Entry 8ETI (electron microscopy, 3.70 A resolution); this record covers chains 1 and C of the 45 polymer chains in the assembly.

# Chain 1
Molecule: 3497-nt RNA strand
Organism: Schizosaccharomyces pombe
Sequence (3497 nucleotides; each row starts with the number of its first residue; note: 1 number in that range is skipped by the numbering (no residue carries it; nothing is unmodelled there)):
     1 AUUUGACCUCAAAUCAGGUAGGACUACGCGCUGAACUUAAGCAUAUCAAU
    51 AAGCGCAGGAAAAGAAAAUAACCAUGAUUCCCUCAGUAACGGCGAGUGAA
   101 GCGGGAAAAGCUCAAAUUUGAAAUCUGGCAACAUUUCUUUUGUUGUCCGA
   151 GUUGUAAUUUCAAGAAGCUGCUUUGAGUGUAGACGAUCGGUCUAAGUUCC
   201 UUGGAACAGGACGUCAGAGAGGGUGAGAACCCCGUCUUUGGUCGAUUGGA
   251 UAUGCCAUAUAAAGCGCUUUCGAAGAGUCGAGUUGUUUGGGAAUGCAGCU
   301 CUAAAUGGGUGGUAAAUUUCAUCUAAAGCUAAAUAUUGGCGAGAGACCGA
   351 UAGCGAACAAGUAGAGUGAUCGAAAGAUGAAAAGAACUUUGAAAAGAGAG
   401 UUAAAUAGUACGUGAAAUUGCUGAAAGGGAAGCAUUGGAAAUCAGUCUUA
   451 CCUGGGUGAGAUCAGUAGUCUCUUCGCGAGACUAUGCACUCUGAACCUG
   501 GGU
  503A U
   504 AGGUCAGCAUCAGUUUUCGGGGGCGGAAAAAGAAUAAGGGAAGGUGGCUU
   554 UCCGGGUUCUGCCUGGGGAGUGUUUAUAGCCCUUGUUGUAAUACGUCCAC
   604 UGGGGACUGAGGACUGCGGCUUCGUGCCAAGGAUGCUGACAUAAUGGUUU
   654 UCAAUGGCCCGUCUUGAAACACGGACCAAGGAGUCUAGCAUCUAUGCGAG
   704 UGUUUGGGUGAUGAAAACCCAUCCGCGAAAUGAAAGUGAAUGCAGGUGGG
   754 AACGCCCUUGUGGCGUGCACCAUCGACCGACCCGGAAGUUUGUCAAUGGA
   804 AGGGUUUGAGUAAGAGCAUAGCUGUUGGGACCCGAAAGAUGGUGAACUAU
   854 GCCUGAAUAGGGUGAAGCCAGAGGAAACUCUGGUGGAGGCUCGUAGAGAU
   904 UCUGACGUGCAAAUCGAUCUUCAAAUUUGGGUAUAGGGGCGAAAGACUAA
   954 UCGAACCAUCUAGUAGCUGGUUCCUGCCGAAGUUUCCCUCAGGAUAGCAG
  1004 AAACUCAGAUCAGUUUUAUGAGGUAAAGCGAAUGAUUAGAGGUCUUGGGG
  1054 AAGGAAUUUCCUCAACCUAUUCUCAAACUUUAAAUAUGUAAGACGCCCUU
  1104 GUCGCUUAAUUGGACGUGGGCCAUCGAAUGAGAGUUUCUAGUGGGCCAUU
  1154 UUUGGUAAGCAGAACUGGCGAUGCGGGAUGAACCGAACGUGAGGUUAAGG
  1204 UGCCGGAAUGUACGCUCAUCAGACACCAGAAAAGGUGUUAGUUCAUCUAG
  1254 ACAGCAGGACGGUGGCCAUGGAAGUCGGAAUCCGCUAAGGAGUGUGUAAC
  1304 AACUCACCUGCCGAAUGAACUAGCCCUGAAAAUGGAUGGCGCUUAAGCGU
  1354 ACUACCCAUACCUCACCGUCUGGGUUAGCUUUGAGAAGCUCAGACGAGUA
  1404 GGCAGGCGUGGAGGUUUGUGACGAAGCCUUGGGCGUGAGCCUGGGUCGAA
  1454 CAGCCUCUAGUGCAGAUCUUGGUGGAAGUAGCAAAUAUUCAAAUGAGAAC
  1504 UUUGAAGACUGAAGUGGGGAAAGGUUCCAUGUGAACAGCAGUUGGACAUG
  1554 GGUUAGUCGAUCCUAAGAGAUAGGGAAGCUCCGUAUGAAAGUUGCACGAU
  1604 UUUUCGUGCCUCCUAUCGAAAGGGAAUCCGGUUAAUAUUCCGGAACCAGA
  1654 AGGUGGAAUCAACACGGCAACGUAAAUGAAGUUGGAGACGUCGGCGGGAG
  1704 CCCUGGGAAGAGUUCUCUUUUCUUUUUAACAAACCAUUGAACUACCCUGA
  1754 AAUCGGUUUAUCCGGAGCUAGGGUAUGGUGUUUGGAAGAGUUCAGCGCCU
  1804 CAUGCUGAAUCCGGUGCGCUCUCGACGGCCCUUGAAAAUCCAACGGAAGA
  1854 AUGGACCUUCGGGUCCUUGUUUUCACAUCUGGUCGUACUCAUAACCGCAG
  1904 CAGGUCUCCAAGGUGAACAGCCUCUAGUUGAUAGAACAAUGUAGAUAAGG
  1954 GAAGUCGGCAAAAUGGAUCCGUAACUUCGGGAUAAGGAUUGGCUCUAAGG
  2004 GUUGGGUACGUUGGGCCUUGGAACCUGAACGGUUGCUGGACUGAGCGUGG
  2054 ACCGAUGUCUUUUCUCGCCUUUCGGGGUGAGAAGGGAUGUUGGACCUGCU
  2104 UGGACCUUGGCGGCCGGGAAGUCCUUGGUCGGGCUUUUCUCCUUCUCGGG
  2154 GAUUAUGCUCUUACUGGCGUACGUUUAACAACCAACUUAGAACUGGUACG
  2204 GACAAGGGGAAUCUGACUGUCUAAUUAAAACAUAGCAUUGCGAUGGCCAG
  2254 AAAGUGGUGUUGACGCAAUGUGAUUUCUGCCCAGUGCUCUGAAUGUCAAA
  2304 GUGAAGAAAUUCAACCAAGCGCGGGUAAACGGCGGGAGUAACUAUGACUC
  2354 UCUUAAGGUAGCCAAAUGCCUCGUCAUCUAACUAGUGACGCGCAUGAAUG
  2404 GAUUAACGAGAUUCCCACUGUCCCUAUCUACUAUCUAGCGAAACCACAGC
  2454 CUGGGGAACGGGCCAGGCAAAAUCAGCGGGGAAAGAAGACCCUGUUGAGC
  2504 UUGACUCUAGUUUGACAUUGUGAAGAGACAUAGAGGGUGUAGGAUAAGUG
  2554 GGAGUAUGUUUCGGCAUACGCCGGUGAAAUACCACUACCUUUAUCGUUUC
  2604 UUUACUUAAUCAAUGAAGCGGAAUUGGGAUUUAUUUCCCAUAUUCUAGCG
  2654 UUAAAGUUUCUUCGCGAACUGAUCCGCGUUGAUGACAUUGUCAGGUGGGG
  2704 AGUUUGGCUGGGGCGGCACAUCUGUUAAAAGAUAACGCAGGUGUCCUAAG
  2754 GGGGACUCAUCGAGAACAGAAAUCUCGAGUAGAAUAAAAGGGUAAAAGUC
  2804 CCCUUGAUUUUGAUUUUCAGUGUGAAUACAAACCAUGAAAGUGUGGCCUA
  2854 UCGAUCCUUUGUUCCCUCGAAAUUUGAGGACAGAGGUGCCAGAAAAGUUA
  2904 CCACAGGGAUAACUGGCUUGUGGCAGUCAAGCGUUCAUAGCGACGUUGCU
  2954 UUUUGAUUCUUCGAUGUCGGCUCUUCCUAUCAUACCGAAGCAGAAUUCGG
  3004 UAAGCGUUGGAUUGUUCACCCACUAAUAGGGAACGUGAGCUGGGUUUAGA
  3054 CCGUCGUGAGACAGGUUAGUUUUACCCUACUGAUGAAGUGUCGUCGCAAU
  3104 GGUAAUUCAACUUAGUACGAGAGGAACCGUUGAUUCAGAUCAUUGGUAUU
  3154 UGCGGCUGCCUGACAAGGCAAUGCCGCGGAGCUAUCAUCUGCCGGAUAAC
  3204 GGCUGAACGCCUCUAAGCCAGAAUCCGUGCCAGAAAGCGACGAUUUUUUG
  3254 GUCCGCAUGAUUUAUAUGUAUAAAAAUAGAGGUAGGACUUGUUCCUACUC
  3304 UCCUGUAUCGUAGAAGAUGGGCGAUGGUUGAUGAAACGGAAGUGUUUUAU
  3354 UGACUUGUCCAUGAAAUUCCAUUGAAAUCUUGUGCGGAAUCGAAUCCAUU
  3404 GCAUACGACUUUAAUGUGGAACGGGGUAUUGUAAGCAGUAGAGUAGCCUU
  3454 GUUGUUACGAUCUGCUGAGAUUAAGCCUUUGUUCCCAAGAUUUG
Not modelled in the structure: 1-2, 35-49, 91-95, 286-295, 313-318, 474-476, 493, 503A, 552-573, 668-670, 732-746, 780-814, 849-957, 991-994, 1026-1087, 1095-1129, 1227-1230, 1486-2439, 2459-2462, 2481-2924, 2936-2942, 2954-2976, 3011-3031, 3036-3081, 3160-3175, 3247-3268, 3290-3297, 3376-3393, 3442-3464
Construct notes: conflict G501 (U9042 in 157310483), U503 (G9040 in 157310483), U2930 (C6612 in 157310483)

# Chain C
Molecule: 60S ribosomal protein L4-B
Organism: Schizosaccharomyces pombe
UniProt: Q9P784 (RL4B_SCHPO); residues 1-363 here = UniProt positions 1-363
Chain sequence (363 residues; numbered 1 to 363; the number before each row is that of its first residue):
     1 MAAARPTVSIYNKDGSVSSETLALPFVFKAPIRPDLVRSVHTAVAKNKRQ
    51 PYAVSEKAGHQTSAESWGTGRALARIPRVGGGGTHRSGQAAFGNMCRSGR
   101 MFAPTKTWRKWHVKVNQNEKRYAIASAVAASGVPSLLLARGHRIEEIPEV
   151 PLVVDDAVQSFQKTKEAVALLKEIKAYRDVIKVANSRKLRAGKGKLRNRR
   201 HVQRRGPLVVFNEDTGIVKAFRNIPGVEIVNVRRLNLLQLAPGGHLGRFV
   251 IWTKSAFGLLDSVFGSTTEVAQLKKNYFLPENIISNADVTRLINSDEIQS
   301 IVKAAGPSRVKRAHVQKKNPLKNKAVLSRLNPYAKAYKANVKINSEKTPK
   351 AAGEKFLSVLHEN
Not modelled in the structure: 58-92

# How chain 1 and chain C interact
Contacting residue pairs (245):
  A216(1) with Lys-163(C), salt bridge to the phosphate; Thr-164(C), base contact; Lys-165(C), phosphate contact; Val-168(C), base contact; Asn-223(C), base contact
  G217(1) with Gln-162(C), sugar contact; Lys-163(C), salt bridge to the phosphate; Thr-164(C), hydrogen bond to the phosphate; Lys-219(C), hydrogen bond to the base; Arg-222(C), base contact
  A218(1) with Arg-222(C), salt bridge to the phosphate; Asn-223(C), phosphate contact
  G219(1) with Asn-223(C), hydrogen bond to the base; Pro-225(C), sugar contact
  G221(1) with His-201(C), salt bridge to the phosphate
  G222(1) with Arg-200(C), salt bridge to the phosphate
  C236(1) with Arg-222(C), sugar contact
  U337(1) with Glu-56(C), base contact
  A344(1) with Gln-50(C), hydrogen bond to the sugar
  G345(1) with Gln-50(C), sugar contact; Asn-198(C), hydrogen bond to the phosphate
  A346(1) with Ala-45(C), hydrogen bond to the base; Lys-46(C), base contact; Lys-48(C), phosphate contact; Arg-49(C), base contact; Gln-50(C), hydrogen bond to the phosphate; Arg-199(C), sugar contact
  C347(1) with Tyr-52(C), sugar contact; Arg-197(C), salt bridge to the phosphate; Arg-199(C), salt bridge to the phosphate
  C348(1) with Arg-197(C), salt bridge to the phosphate
  G349(1) with Lys-193(C), salt bridge to the phosphate; Leu-196(C), base contact; Arg-197(C), hydrogen bond to the base
  U351(1) with Arg-97(C), hydrogen bond to the sugar
  A352(1) with Arg-97(C), salt bridge to the phosphate; Ser-98(C), hydrogen bond to the phosphate
  G353(1) with Met-101(C), phosphate contact
  C354(1) with Val-54(C), phosphate contact; Ser-55(C), hydrogen bond to the phosphate; Lys-57(C), sugar contact
  A374(1) with Arg-97(C), salt bridge to the phosphate
  A515(1) with Gln-316(C), hydrogen bond to the sugar; Lys-318(C), sugar contact; Asn-323(C), phosphate contact
  G516(1) with Gln-316(C), sugar contact; Lys-317(C), phosphate contact; Lys-318(C), sugar contact; Lys-322(C), salt bridge to the phosphate; Asn-323(C), hydrogen bond to the phosphate
  U517(1) with Asn-319(C), phosphate contact
  U518(1) with Lys-322(C), base contact
  G525(1) with Asn-340(C), hydrogen bond to the base; Lys-342(C), hydrogen bond to the phosphate
  G526(1) with Asn-340(C), sugar contact; Val-341(C), hydrogen bond to the sugar; Lys-342(C), salt bridge to the phosphate
  C527(1) with Lys-342(C), phosphate contact; Ile-343(C), hydrogen bond to the phosphate; Asn-344(C), hydrogen bond to the phosphate
  G528(1) with Asn-344(C), hydrogen bond to the phosphate
  A530(1) with Phe-356(C), sugar contact; Leu-357(C), base contact; Leu-360(C), base contact; His-361(C), hydrogen bond to the base
  A531(1) with Thr-348(C), base contact; Pro-349(C), base contact; Lys-350(C), sugar contact; Ala-351(C), hydrogen bond to the base; Ala-352(C), phosphate contact
  A532(1) with Lys-350(C), salt bridge to the phosphate
  A533(1) with Lys-350(C), salt bridge to the phosphate
  U592(1) with Glu-346(C), hydrogen bond to the sugar; Lys-347(C), hydrogen bond to the base; Thr-348(C), sugar contact
  A593(1) with Glu-346(C), sugar contact; Thr-348(C), hydrogen bond to the phosphate
  C601(1) with Ala-339(C), sugar contact; Asn-340(C), hydrogen bond to the base
  A602(1) with Lys-324(C), sugar contact; Leu-327(C), sugar contact; Asn-331(C), base contact; Ala-334(C), hydrogen bond to the sugar; Tyr-337(C), stacking on the base
  C603(1) with Tyr-337(C), phosphate contact
  A613(1) with Gln-316(C), base contact
  G614(1) with Arg-312(C), hydrogen bond to the sugar
  U618(1) with Lys-311(C), base contact
  G619(1) with Lys-311(C), hydrogen bond to the sugar
  C620(1) with Arg-329(C), hydrogen bond to the base
  G621(1) with Ser-328(C), sugar contact; Arg-329(C), sugar contact
  G622(1) with Ser-328(C), sugar contact
  A633(1) with Lys-318(C), salt bridge to the phosphate; Asn-323(C), hydrogen bond to the phosphate; Ala-325(C), sugar contact; Arg-329(C), hydrogen bond to the phosphate
  G634(1) with Lys-311(C), hydrogen bond to the base; Arg-312(C), base contact; Ala-313(C), base contact; His-314(C), sugar contact; Val-315(C), hydrogen bond to the sugar; Lys-318(C), salt bridge to the phosphate; Arg-329(C), salt bridge to the phosphate
  G635(1) with Arg-312(C), hydrogen bond to the base; Val-315(C), sugar contact; Gln-316(C), sugar contact
  G683(1) with Met-95(C), hydrogen bond to the base
  G684(1) with Asn-94(C), hydrogen bond to the sugar; Met-95(C), sugar contact
  A685(1) with Phe-102(C), phosphate contact
  G686(1) with Phe-102(C), sugar contact
  U687(1) with Ala-103(C), base contact
  C688(1) with Arg-109(C), phosphate contact
  U689(1) with Trp-108(C), sugar contact; Arg-109(C), sugar contact; Lys-110(C), hydrogen bond to the phosphate
  U698(1) with Arg-33(C), hydrogen bond to the phosphate; Leu-36(C), sugar contact; Glu-119(C), hydrogen bond to the sugar
  G699(1) with Arg-33(C), salt bridge to the phosphate; Asn-118(C), sugar contact; Glu-119(C), sugar contact; Tyr-122(C), sugar contact
  U706(1) with Asn-116(C), phosphate contact; Gln-117(C), hydrogen bond to the phosphate; Lys-120(C), hydrogen bond to the base
  U707(1) with Lys-114(C), base contact
  U712(1) with Arg-234(C), sugar contact
  G713(1) with Arg-234(C), sugar contact
  A714(1) with Arg-222(C), sugar contact
  U715(1) with Val-218(C), base contact; Arg-222(C), sugar contact; Ile-229(C), hydrogen bond to the base
  G716(1) with Lys-48(C), sugar contact
  A718(1) with Lys-48(C), salt bridge to the phosphate; Gln-50(C), hydrogen bond to the base
  A719(1) with Asn-47(C), sugar contact; Lys-48(C), sugar contact; Leu-238(C), sugar contact
  A720(1) with Val-44(C), phosphate contact; Asn-47(C), hydrogen bond to the phosphate; Arg-234(C), sugar contact; Leu-235(C), hydrogen bond to the sugar; Asn-236(C), sugar contact
  C721(1) with Lys-120(C), salt bridge to the phosphate; Ile-124(C), phosphate contact; Arg-233(C), sugar contact; Leu-235(C), sugar contact
  C722(1) with Gln-117(C), hydrogen bond to the phosphate; Arg-121(C), salt bridge to the phosphate; Lys-274(C), phosphate contact
  C723(1) with Gln-117(C), phosphate contact; Arg-121(C), salt bridge to the phosphate; Lys-274(C), phosphate contact; Lys-275(C), hydrogen bond to the phosphate
  A724(1) with Lys-275(C), salt bridge to the phosphate
  A821(1) with Asn-116(C), hydrogen bond to the sugar
  U822(1) with Lys-114(C), hydrogen bond to the sugar; Asn-116(C), sugar contact
  A823(1) with Val-113(C), sugar contact
  G832(1) with Ala-103(C), base contact; Pro-104(C), base contact; Lys-106(C), base contact
  C834(1) with Phe-102(C), sugar contact
  C835(1) with Asn-94(C), phosphate contact; Phe-102(C), sugar contact
  C836(1) with Gly-93(C), phosphate contact
  A965(1) with Arg-100(C), base contact; Pro-104(C), base contact
  G1377(1) with Pro-307(C), hydrogen bond to the sugar
  U1378(1) with Gly-306(C), hydrogen bond to the phosphate; Pro-307(C), sugar contact
  U1379(1) with Ile-293(C), base contact; Asn-294(C), hydrogen bond to the sugar
  A1380(1) with Asn-294(C), base contact; Ser-295(C), base contact; Asp-296(C), base contact; Gln-299(C), sugar contact
  G1381(1) with Thr-290(C), base contact; Asn-294(C), hydrogen bond to the phosphate
  U1384(1) with Arg-309(C), hydrogen bond to the phosphate
  U1385(1) with Arg-309(C), salt bridge to the phosphate
  G1386(1) with Arg-309(C), hydrogen bond to the sugar
  U1393(1) with Arg-309(C), sugar contact; Val-310(C), hydrogen bond to the sugar
  C1394(1) with Val-310(C), sugar contact; Arg-312(C), phosphate contact
  A1395(1) with Arg-312(C), salt bridge to the phosphate
  G1413(1) with Lys-193(C), hydrogen bond to the sugar
  G1414(1) with Gly-192(C), phosphate contact; Lys-193(C), hydrogen bond to the phosphate; Arg-199(C), hydrogen bond to the phosphate
  A1415(1) with Arg-190(C), salt bridge to the phosphate; Gly-194(C), phosphate contact; Arg-199(C), salt bridge to the phosphate
  G1416(1) with Arg-190(C), salt bridge to the phosphate; Arg-205(C), phosphate contact; Pro-242(C), sugar contact; Gly-243(C), hydrogen bond to the base; His-245(C), base contact
  G1417(1) with Arg-140(C), hydrogen bond to the phosphate; Arg-205(C), salt bridge to the phosphate; Pro-242(C), sugar contact; Gly-243(C), hydrogen bond to the sugar; His-245(C), hydrogen bond to the sugar
  U1418(1) with Arg-140(C), salt bridge to the phosphate; Gly-141(C), phosphate contact; Lys-182(C), salt bridge to the phosphate; Gln-203(C), phosphate contact; Arg-204(C), salt bridge to the phosphate; Arg-205(C), hydrogen bond to the phosphate
  U1419(1) with Gly-141(C), phosphate contact; Arg-143(C), salt bridge to the phosphate; Arg-204(C), salt bridge to the phosphate
  U1420(1) with Arg-143(C), salt bridge to the phosphate
  G1421(1) with Lys-188(C), base contact
  U1422(1) with Lys-188(C), base contact
  G1423(1) with Lys-188(C), hydrogen bond to the base
  A1453(1) with Leu-189(C), base contact; Lys-195(C), sugar contact
  C1454(1) with Lys-188(C), base contact; Leu-189(C), hydrogen bond to the base; Arg-190(C), phosphate contact; Ala-191(C), base contact; Gly-192(C), hydrogen bond to the phosphate; Lys-195(C), salt bridge to the phosphate
  A1455(1) with Ala-191(C), phosphate contact
  C1458(1) with His-245(C), hydrogen bond to the base
  U1459(1) with Arg-38(C), sugar contact
  C1460(1) with Thr-42(C), sugar contact; Lys-46(C), hydrogen bond to the phosphate
  U1461(1) with Lys-46(C), salt bridge to the phosphate
  A1462(1) with Arg-109(C), sugar contact
  G1463(1) with Tyr-52(C), hydrogen bond to the phosphate; Val-54(C), base contact; Met-101(C), base contact; Thr-105(C), phosphate contact; Arg-109(C), salt bridge to the phosphate
  A1469(1) with Met-95(C), base contact
  C1471(1) with Met-95(C), sugar contact
  U1472(1) with Met-95(C), sugar contact; Cys-96(C), sugar contact; Arg-97(C), hydrogen bond to the sugar
  U1473(1) with Arg-97(C), sugar contact
Interface residues without a listed pair, chain 1 (124 interface residues in all): A220, G227, A228, A229, G343, G524, C600, A632, A690, C700, G705, A717
Interface residues without a listed pair, chain C (146 interface residues in all): His-41, Gly-99, His-112, Val-115, Arg-187, Val-202, Asp-214, Ile-224, Leu-273, Pro-280, Arg-291, Ser-300, Ala-305, Ser-308, Val-326, Tyr-333

# Summary
Chain 1 and chain C form an interface of 124 and 146 residues respectively, with 71 hydrogen bonds, 39 salt
bridges and 1 aromatic stacking contact. Among the polar pairs are G217(1)/Lys-219(C), G219(1)/Asn-223(C) and
A346(1)/Ala-45(C).
Here chain 1 is a 3497-nt RNA strand and chain C is 60S ribosomal protein L4-B, both from Schizosaccharomyces
pombe. Entry 8ETI (Fkbp39 associated 60S nascent ribosome State 1) was determined by electron microscopy,
deposited together with 8ESQ, 8ESR, 8ETC, 8ETG, 8ETH, 8ETJ and 3 further entries.
